PDB entry 1XQR | X-ray diffraction, 2.10 A resolution | chain A

# Chain A
Molecule: HspBP1 protein
From: Homo sapiens
Notes: fragment: core domain (residues 84-359)
UniProt: Q9NZL4 (HPBP1_HUMAN); residue numbers follow UniProt; this construct covers 84-359
Amino-acid sequence (296 residues; numbered 64 to 359; the number before each row is that of its first residue):
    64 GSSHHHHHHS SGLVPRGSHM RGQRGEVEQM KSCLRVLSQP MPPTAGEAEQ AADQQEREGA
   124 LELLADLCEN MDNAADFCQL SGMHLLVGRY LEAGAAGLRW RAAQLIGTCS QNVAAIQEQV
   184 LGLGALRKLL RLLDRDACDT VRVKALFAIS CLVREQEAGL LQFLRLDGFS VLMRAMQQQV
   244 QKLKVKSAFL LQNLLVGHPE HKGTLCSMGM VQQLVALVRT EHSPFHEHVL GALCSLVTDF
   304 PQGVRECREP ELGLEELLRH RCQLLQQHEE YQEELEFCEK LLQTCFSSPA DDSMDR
Unresolved in the structure: 64-82, 351-359
Sequence notes: expression tag (64-83); engineered mutation G88 (Glu in Q9NZL4); modified residue (93, 104, 134, 146, 236, 239, 271, 273, 357)
Modified / non-standard residues: Mse83, Mse93, Mse104, Mse134, Mse146, Mse236, Mse239, Mse271, Mse273 (selenomethionine; parent Met); Mse357 (selenomethionine)
Curated features (UniProtKB/Swiss-Prot):
  - modified residue (Phosphoserine): S351, S356

# Overview
Chain A is HspBP1 protein (Homo sapiens); the structure, Crystal structure of the HspBP1 core domain, was
determined by X-ray diffraction (same publication as 1XQS).
